Entry 7JPO (electron microscopy, 3.20 A resolution); this record covers chains C and D of the 5 polymer chains in the assembly.

# Chain C
Name: Origin recognition complex subunit 3
Source organism: Homo sapiens
UniProt: Q9UBD5 (ORC3_HUMAN), isoform Q9UBD5-2; the construct has insertions or renumbered stretches relative to UniProt, so the offset changes along the chain: 1-501 = UniProt 1-501; 547-711 = UniProt 548-712
Sequence (712 residues; numbered 1 to 711 plus 46 insertion-coded residues; 45 numbers in that range are skipped by the numbering (no residue carries them; nothing is unmodelled there); the number before each row is that of its first residue; a row labelled like 501A-501Z holds insertion residues (501A, then the next letters in order)):
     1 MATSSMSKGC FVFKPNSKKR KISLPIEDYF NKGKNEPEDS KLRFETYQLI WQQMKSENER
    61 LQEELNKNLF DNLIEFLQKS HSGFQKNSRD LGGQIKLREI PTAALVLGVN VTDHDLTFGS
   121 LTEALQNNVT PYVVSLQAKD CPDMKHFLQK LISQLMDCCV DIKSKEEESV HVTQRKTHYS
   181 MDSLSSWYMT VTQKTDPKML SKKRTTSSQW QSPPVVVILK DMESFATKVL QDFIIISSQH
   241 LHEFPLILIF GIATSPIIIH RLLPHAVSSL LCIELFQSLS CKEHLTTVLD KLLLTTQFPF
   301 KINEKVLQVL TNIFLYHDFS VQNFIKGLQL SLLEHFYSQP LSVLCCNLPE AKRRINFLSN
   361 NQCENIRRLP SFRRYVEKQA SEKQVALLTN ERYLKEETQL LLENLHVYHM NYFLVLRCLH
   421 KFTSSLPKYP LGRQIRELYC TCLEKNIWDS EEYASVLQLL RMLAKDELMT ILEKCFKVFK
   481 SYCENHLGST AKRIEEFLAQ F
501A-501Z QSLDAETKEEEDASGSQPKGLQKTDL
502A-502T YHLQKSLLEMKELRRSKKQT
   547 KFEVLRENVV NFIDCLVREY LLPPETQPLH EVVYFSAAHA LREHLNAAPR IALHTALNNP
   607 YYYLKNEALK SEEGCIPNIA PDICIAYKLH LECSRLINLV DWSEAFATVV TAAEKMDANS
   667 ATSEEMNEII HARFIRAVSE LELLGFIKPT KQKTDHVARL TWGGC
Not modelled in the structure: 1-2, 88-96, 159-176, 194-211, 501A-501Z, 502A-502T, 618-623, 638-642, 661-671, 709-711
Curated features (UniProtKB/Swiss-Prot):
  - modified residue: Ser23 (Phosphoserine)
Reported in the primary citation:
  - conformationally variable residues (order/disorder transition): Lys86 to Gln94

# Chain D
Name: Origin recognition complex subunit 4
Source organism: Homo sapiens
UniProt: O43929 (ORC4_HUMAN); numbering as in UniProt (aligned over 1-436)
Sequence (436 residues; row label = number of the first residue in the row):
     1 MSSRKSKSNS LIHTECLSQV QRILRERFCR QSPHSNLFGV QVQYKHLSEL LKRTALHGES
    61 NSVLIIGPRG SGKTMLINHA LKELMEIEEV SENVLQVHLN GLLQINDKIA LKEITRQLNL
   121 ENVVGDKVFG SFAENLSFLL EALKKGDRTS SCPVIFILDE FDLFAHHKNQ TLLYNLFDIS
   181 QSAQTPIAVI GLTCRLDILE LLEKRVKSRF SHRQIHLMNS FGFPQYVKIF KEQLSLPAEF
   241 PDKVFAEKWN ENVQYLSEDR SVQEVLQKHF NISKNLRSLH MLLMLALNRV TASHPFMTAV
   301 DLMEASQLCS MDSKANIVHG LSVLEICLII AMKHLNDIYE EEPFNFQMVY NEFQKFVQRK
   361 AHSVYNFEKP VVMKAFEHLQ QLELIKPMER TSGNSQREYQ LMKLLLDNTQ IMNALQKYPN
   421 CPTDVRQWAT SSLSWL
Not modelled in the structure: 1-16, 143-151, 432-436
Metal / ion sites: Mg2+: Thr74 (together with ATP)
Residues lining bound ligands: ATP (adenosine-5'-triphosphate): Gln31, His34, Asn36, Leu37, Phe38, Val40, Pro68, Arg69, Gly70, Ser71, Gly72, Lys73, Thr74, Met75, Leu276, Arg277, His280
Curated features (UniProtKB/Swiss-Prot):
  - binding site (ATP): Gly67 to Thr74
  - modified residue: Lys7 (N6-methyllysine)
  - natural variant: Tyr174 (Y174C: In MGORS2)
  - mutagenesis: Lys73 (K73A/E: Impairs ORC complex formation), Asp159 to Glu160 (Impairs ORC complex formation)
Reported in the primary citation:
  - binding site for ATP: Arg205, Arg209

# Chain C / chain D interface
Contacting residue pairs - 9 pairs, chain C then chain D:
  Thr227(C) with Ser392(D), hydrogen bond
  His260(C) with Glu377(D); Arg397(D), hydrogen bond (backbone-side chain)
  Arg261(C) with Arg397(D), hydrogen bond (backbone-side chain)
  Leu262(C) with Arg397(D)
  Leu263(C) with Arg397(D)
  Pro264(C) with Glu377(D); Arg397(D)
  His265(C) with Glu377(D), salt bridge
Interface residues without a listed pair, chain C (9 interface residues in all): Ala266, Ser269
Interface residues without a listed pair, chain D (10 interface residues in all): Pro370, Lys374, Gln381, Gly393, Asn394, Ser395, Gln396

# Summary
9 residues of chain C and 10 residues of chain D are in contact; the contacts include 3 hydrogen bonds and 1
salt bridge. Among the polar pairs are His265(C)-Glu377(D), Thr227(C)-Ser392(D) and His260(C)-Arg397(D). Bound
to chain D: ATP. From the paper: a binding site for ATP at Arg205(D) and Arg209(D); conformational variability
at Lys86(C).
Chain C is Origin recognition complex subunit 3 and chain D is Origin recognition complex subunit 4, both from
Homo sapiens; the structure, ORC-O1AAA: Human Origin Recognition Complex (ORC) with dynamic/unresolved ORC2
WH, was determined by electron microscopy together with 7JPP, 7JPR, 7JPS and 7JPQ from the same study.
